7FKM - chains A and B; structure by X-ray diffraction, 1.53 A resolution.

Chain A:
Name: Pre-mRNA-splicing factor 8
Source organism: Saccharomyces cerevisiae S288C
Reference sequence: P33334 (PRP8_YEAST); residue numbers follow UniProt; this construct covers 1836-2090
Amino-acid sequence (258 residues; each row starts with the number of its first residue):
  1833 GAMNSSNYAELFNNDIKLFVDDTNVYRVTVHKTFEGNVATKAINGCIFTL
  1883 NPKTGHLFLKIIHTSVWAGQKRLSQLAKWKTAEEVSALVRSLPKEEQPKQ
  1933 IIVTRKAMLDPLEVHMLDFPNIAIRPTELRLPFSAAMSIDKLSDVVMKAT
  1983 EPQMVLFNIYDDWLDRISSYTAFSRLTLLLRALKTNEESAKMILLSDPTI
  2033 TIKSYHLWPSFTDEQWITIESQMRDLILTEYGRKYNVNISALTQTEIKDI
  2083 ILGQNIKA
Disordered / not traced: 2070-2090
Sequence notes: expression tag (1833-1835)
Swiss-Prot annotation at these positions:
  - mutagenesis: Asp1853 (D1853A: Alters protein folding. Severely impaired growth. Strongly reduced growth at 35 degrees Celsius; when associated with A-1854; D1853N: Reduced growth at 30 degrees Celsius ...), Asp1854 (D1854A: Reduced growth at 30 degrees Celsius. Strongly reduced growth at 16 degrees Celsius. Strongly reduced growth at 35 degrees Celsius; when associated with A-1853 ...), Thr1855 (T1855A: Reduced growth at 30 degrees Celsius. Strongly reduced growth at 16 degrees Celsius), Thr1936 (T1936A: Reduced growth at 30 degrees Celsius. Strongly reduced growth at 16 degrees Celsius), Arg1937 (R1937K: Severely impaired growth. Reduced growth at 30 degrees Celsius. Strongly reduced growth at 16 degrees Celsius)

Chain B:
Name: A1 cistron-splicing factor AAR2
Source organism: Saccharomyces cerevisiae S288C
Reference sequence: P32357 (AAR2_YEAST); aligned to UniProt positions 1-317 over residues 1-317
Amino-acid sequence (308 residues; each row starts with the number of its first residue; note: 13 numbers in that range are skipped by the numbering (no residue carries them; nothing is unmodelled there); numbers below 1 keep their minus sign (Gly-3 is residue -3)):
    -3 GAMAMNTVPFTSAPIEVTIGIDQYSFNVKENQPFHGIKDIPIGHVHVIHF
    47 QHADNSSMRYGYWFDCRMGNFYIQYDPKDGLYKMMEERDGAKFENIVHNF
    97 KERQMMVSYPKIDEDDTWYNLTEFVQMDKIRKIVRKDENQFSYVDSSMTT
   147 VQENEL
   166 SSSSSDPAHSLNYTVINFKSREAIRPGHEMEDFLDKSYYLNTVMLQGIFK
   216 NSSNYFGELQFAFLNAMFFGNYGSSLQWHAMIELICSSATVPKHMLDKLD
   266 EILYYQIKTLPEQYSDILLNERVWNICLYSSFQKNSLHNTEKIMENKYPE
   316 LL
Disordered / not traced: -3 to 0, 166-169
Sequence notes: expression tag (-3 to 0); conflict Ser166 (Leu153 in P32357), Ser167 (Lys154 in P32357), Ser170 (Asp in P32357)
Small-molecule neighbours: W3B (methyl N-[3-chloro-4-(difluoromethoxy)phenyl]glycinate): Pro5, Phe6, Thr7, Tyr68, Ile69, Glu83, Lys88, Phe89, Ile92, Phe96
Swiss-Prot annotation at these positions:
  - region: Leu261 to Ile282 (Leucine-zipper)
  - modified residue: Ser253 (Phosphoserine), Thr274 (Phosphothreonine)

Chain A / chain B interface:
Pairs across the interface (18; chain A residue first):
  Gln1907(A) - Met195(B)
  Gln1907(A) - Leu199(B)
  Leu1908(A) - Met195(B)  hydrophobic
  Trp1911(A) - Glu194(B)
  Trp1911(A) - Met195(B)  hydrophobic
  Trp1911(A) - Phe198(B)  hydrophobic
  Asp1942(A) - Lys184(B)  salt bridge
  Asp1942(A) - Phe198(B)
  Glu1945(A) - Lys184(B)  salt bridge
  Val1946(A) - Ile189(B)  hydrophobic
  Val1946(A) - Glu194(B)
  Val1946(A) - Phe198(B)  hydrophobic
  His1947(A) - Glu194(B)  salt bridge
  Leu1949(A) - Lys184(B)
  Leu1949(A) - Ser185(B)
  Leu1949(A) - Arg186(B)
  Leu1949(A) - Ile189(B)  hydrophobic
  Asp1950(A) - Arg186(B)  salt bridge

Summary:
The interface between chain A and chain B involves 9 residues on one side and 8 on the other, with 4 salt
bridges. Polar pairs include Asp1942(A)-Lys184(B), Glu1945(A)-Lys184(B) and His1947(A)-Glu194(B). Chain B
binds compound W3B. From UniProt: 5 mutagenesis sites on chain A.
Here chain A is Pre-mRNA-splicing factor 8 and chain B is A1 cistron-splicing factor AAR2, both from
Saccharomyces cerevisiae S288C. Entry 7FKM (PanDDA analysis group deposition -- Aar2/RNaseH in complex with
fragment P04E03 from the F2X-Universal Library) was determined by X-ray diffraction together with 5ST0, 5ST1,
5ST2, 5ST3, 5ST4, 5ST5 and 248 further entries from the same study.
